5GPI - chains H and G; structure by X-ray diffraction, 1.58 A resolution.

== Chain H ==
Molecule: NS3 protease
Organism: Zika virus
Amino-acid sequence (178 residues; row label = number of the first residue in the row; numbering starts at 0):
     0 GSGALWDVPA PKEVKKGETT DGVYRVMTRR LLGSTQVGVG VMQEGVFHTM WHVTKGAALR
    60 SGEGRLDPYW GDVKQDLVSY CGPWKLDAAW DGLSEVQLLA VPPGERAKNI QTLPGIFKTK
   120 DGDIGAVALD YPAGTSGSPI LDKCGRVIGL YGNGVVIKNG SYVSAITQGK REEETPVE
Unresolved in the structure: 0-11, 28-33, 171-177

== Chain G ==
Molecule: NS2B cofactor
Organism: Zika virus
Amino-acid sequence (53 residues; numbered 44 to 96; the number before each row is that of its first residue):
    44 MTGKSVDMYI ERAGDITWEK DAEVTGNSPR LDVALDESGD FSLVEEDGPP MRE
Unresolved in the structure: 44-49, 90-96

== Chain H / chain G interface ==
Pairs across the interface - 92 pairs, chain H then chain G:
  D20(H) - R55(G)  hydrogen bond (backbone-side chain)
  G21(H) - R55(G)
  G21(H) - G57(G)
  G21(H) - I59(G)
  V22(H) - R55(G)
  V22(H) - A56(G)  hydrogen bond (backbone-backbone)
  V22(H) - G57(G)  hydrogen bond (backbone-backbone)
  V22(H) - I59(G)
  Y23(H) - I53(G)  hydrophobic
  Y23(H) - E54(G)
  Y23(H) - R55(G)
  Y23(H) - A56(G)
  R24(H) - Y52(G)
  R24(H) - I53(G)
  R24(H) - E54(G)  hydrogen bond (backbone-backbone)
  R24(H) - A56(G)
  V25(H) - Y52(G)
  M26(H) - M51(G)
  M26(H) - Y52(G)  hydrogen bond (backbone-backbone)
  M26(H) - E54(G)
  T27(H) - D50(G)
  T27(H) - M51(G)
  V36(H) - M51(G)  hydrophobic
  V40(H) - I59(G)  hydrophobic
  M41(H) - I53(G)  hydrophobic
  F46(H) - I53(G)  hydrophobic
  V52(H) - M51(G)
  T53(H) - M51(G)
  A56(H) - M51(G)  hydrophobic
  L58(H) - M51(G)  hydrophobic
  R59(H) - M51(G)  hydrogen bond (backbone-backbone)
  R59(H) - Y52(G)
  R59(H) - I53(G)  hydrogen bond (backbone-backbone)
  S60(H) - I53(G)
  L65(H) - I53(G)  hydrophobic
  V72(H) - S81(G)
  V72(H) - G82(G)
  K73(H) - L78(G)  hydrogen bond (side chain-backbone)
  K73(H) - D79(G)  hydrogen bond (side chain-backbone)
  K73(H) - E80(G)
  K73(H) - G82(G)
  E94(H) - W61(G)
  E94(H) - V67(G)
  V95(H) - W61(G)
  Q96(H) - W61(G)
  Q96(H) - E62(G)  hydrogen bond (side chain-backbone)
  Q96(H) - A65(G)
  L98(H) - D58(G)
  L98(H) - I59(G)  hydrophobic
  V100(H) - A56(G)  hydrophobic
  A106(H) - A56(G)
  N108(H) - T60(G)
  N108(H) - E62(G)
  N108(H) - A65(G)
  I109(H) - E66(G)
  I109(H) - T68(G)
  Q110(H) - W61(G)
  Q110(H) - E66(G)  hydrogen bond (backbone-backbone)
  Q110(H) - V67(G)
  Q110(H) - T68(G)  hydrogen bond (backbone-backbone)
  T111(H) - T68(G)  hydrogen bond (side chain-backbone)
  T111(H) - G69(G)
  L112(H) - N70(G)
  L112(H) - S71(G)  hydrogen bond (backbone-side chain)
  P113(H) - S71(G)
  G114(H) - S71(G)
  G114(H) - P72(G)
  I115(H) - P72(G)  hydrogen bond (backbone-backbone)
  I115(H) - R73(G)
  I115(H) - L74(G)  hydrogen bond (backbone-backbone)
  F116(H) - L74(G)
  F116(H) - V76(G)  hydrophobic
  K117(H) - L74(G)  hydrogen bond (backbone-backbone)
  K117(H) - D75(G)  salt bridge
  K117(H) - V76(G)  hydrogen bond (backbone-backbone)
  T118(H) - V76(G)
  A127(H) - G69(G)
  A127(H) - N70(G)
  A127(H) - P72(G)
  L128(H) - T68(G)
  L140(H) - I59(G)  hydrophobic
  L140(H) - T60(G)
  L140(H) - W61(G)
  D141(H) - W61(G)
  K142(H) - W61(G)
  G144(H) - I59(G)
  V146(H) - I59(G)  hydrophobic
  N152(H) - G82(G)  hydrogen bond (side chain-backbone)
  N152(H) - F84(G)
  G153(H) - F84(G)
  V154(H) - F84(G)  hydrophobic
  V154(H) - S85(G)
Interface residues without a listed pair, chain H (54 interface residues in all): A57, I123, V155, I156, V162, A164
Interface residues without a listed pair, chain G (33 interface residues in all): L86

== Overview ==
54 residues of chain H face 33 of chain G across their interface; the contacts include 19 hydrogen bonds and 1
salt bridge. Polar contacts include K117(H)-D75(G), D20(H)-R55(G) and K73(H)-L78(G).
Here chain H is NS3 protease and chain G is NS2B cofactor, both from Zika virus. Entry 5GPI (Crystal
Structures of Unlinked NS2B-NS3 Protease from Zika Virus and Its Complex with a Reverse Peptide ...) was
determined by X-ray diffraction together with 5H4I from the same study.
